PDB entry 4QUG | X-ray diffraction, 1.92 A resolution | chains C and B of the 4 polymer chains in the assembly

== Chain C ==
Molecule: Caspase-3
From: Homo sapiens
Notes: EC 3.4.22.56
Reference sequence: P42574 (CASP3_HUMAN); numbering as in UniProt (aligned over 1-277)
Sequence (277 residues; each row starts with the number of its first residue):
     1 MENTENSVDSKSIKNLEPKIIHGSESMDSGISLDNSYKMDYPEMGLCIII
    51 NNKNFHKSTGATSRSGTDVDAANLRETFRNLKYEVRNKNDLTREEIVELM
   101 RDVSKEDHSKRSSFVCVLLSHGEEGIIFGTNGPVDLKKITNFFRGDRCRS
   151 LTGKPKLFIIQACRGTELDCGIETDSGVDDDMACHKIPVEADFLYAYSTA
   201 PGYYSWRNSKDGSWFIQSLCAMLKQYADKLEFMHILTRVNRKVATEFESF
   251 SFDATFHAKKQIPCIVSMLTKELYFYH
Disordered / not traced: 1-33, 174-184, 277
Construct notes: engineered mutation Ala61 (Met in P42574)
UniProt features mapped onto this chain:
  - active site: His121, Cys163
  - modified residue: Met1 (N-acetylmethionine), Lys11 (N6-acetyllysine), Ser26 (Phosphoserine), Cys163 (S-nitrosocysteine), Arg207 (Microbial infection: ADP-riboxanated arginine)
  - mutagenesis: Asp9 (D9A: In P3-D3A mutant; abolished cleavage and activation, leading to prevent thiol protease activity; when associated with A-28 and A-175), Asp28 (D28A: In P3-D3A mutant; abolished cleavage and activation, leading to prevent thiol protease activity; when associated with A-9 and A-175), Asp175 (D175A: In P3-D3A mutant; abolished cleavage and activation, leading to prevent thiol protease activity; when associated with A-9 and A-28), Arg207 (R207A: Abolished ADP-riboxanation by C.violaceum CopC)
What the authors report for this chain:
  - mutagenesis - M61A, Y195A: unchanged catalytic activity
  - mutagenesis - F55Y (25-fold), M61A/V266H, T140M: decreased catalytic activity
  - catalytic residues: His121 (citing earlier work)
  - mutagenesis - V266H: abolished catalytic activity (citing earlier work)

== Chain B ==
Molecule: Ace-asp-glu-val-asp-chloromethylketone inhibitor
Sequence (6 residues; numbered 1 to 6; the number before each row is that of its first residue):
     1 XDEVDX
Modified residues: ACE (acetyl group) at position 1; 0QE (chloromethane) at position 6

== How chain C and chain B interact ==
Pairs across the interface - 27 pairs, chain C then chain B:
  Arg64(C) - Asp5(B)  salt bridge
  Ser120(C) - Asp5(B)
  His121(C) - Asp5(B)  hydrogen bond (side chain-backbone)
  His121(C) - 0QE_6(B)
  Gly122(C) - 0QE_6(B)
  Gln161(C) - Asp5(B)  hydrogen bond
  Cys163(C) - Asp5(B)  hydrogen bond (side chain-backbone)
  Cys163(C) - 0QE_6(B)
  Tyr204(C) - Val4(B)  hydrophobic
  Ser205(C) - Val4(B)
  Ser205(C) - Asp5(B)  hydrogen bond (backbone-backbone)
  Trp206(C) - Asp2(B)
  Trp206(C) - Glu3(B)
  Trp206(C) - Val4(B)  hydrophobic
  Arg207(C) - ACE_1(B)
  Arg207(C) - Asp2(B)
  Arg207(C) - Glu3(B)  salt bridge
  Arg207(C) - Val4(B)  hydrogen bond (side chain-backbone)
  Arg207(C) - Asp5(B)  salt bridge
  Asn208(C) - ACE_1(B)
  Asn208(C) - Asp2(B)  hydrogen bond
  Ser209(C) - ACE_1(B)  hydrogen bond (backbone-backbone)
  Ser209(C) - Glu3(B)
  Trp214(C) - Asp2(B)
  Glu248(C) - Asp2(B)
  Ser249(C) - Asp2(B)
  Phe250(C) - Asp2(B)  hydrogen bond (backbone-side chain)
Interface residues without a listed pair, chain C (20 interface residues in all): Ser63, Ser65, Ala162, Phe256

== In short ==
Chain C and chain B form an interface of 20 and 6 residues respectively; the contacts include 8 hydrogen bonds
and 3 salt bridges. Polar contacts include Arg64(C)-Asp5(B), Arg207(C)-Glu3(B) and Arg207(C)-Asp5(B). The
paper reports the catalytic residue His121(C); F55Y, M61A/V266H and T140M of chain C reduce catalytic
activity; 6 substitutions were tested in all.
Here chain C is Caspase-3 (Homo sapiens) and chain B is Ace-asp-glu-val-asp-chloromethylketone inhibitor.
Entry 4QUG (Caspase-3 M61A) was determined by X-ray diffraction (same publication as 4QTX, 4QTY, 4QU0, 4QU5,
4QU8, 4QU9 and 8 further entries).
